PDB entry 7UIY | electron microscopy, 3.22 A resolution | chains B and S of the 14 polymer chains in the assembly

# Chain B
Name: ATP-dependent Clp protease ATP-binding subunit ClpA
Source organism: Escherichia coli
UniProtKB: A0A836NDF2 (A0A836NDF2_ECOLX); numbering as in UniProt (aligned over 1-758)
Chain sequence (758 residues; row label = number of the first residue in the row):
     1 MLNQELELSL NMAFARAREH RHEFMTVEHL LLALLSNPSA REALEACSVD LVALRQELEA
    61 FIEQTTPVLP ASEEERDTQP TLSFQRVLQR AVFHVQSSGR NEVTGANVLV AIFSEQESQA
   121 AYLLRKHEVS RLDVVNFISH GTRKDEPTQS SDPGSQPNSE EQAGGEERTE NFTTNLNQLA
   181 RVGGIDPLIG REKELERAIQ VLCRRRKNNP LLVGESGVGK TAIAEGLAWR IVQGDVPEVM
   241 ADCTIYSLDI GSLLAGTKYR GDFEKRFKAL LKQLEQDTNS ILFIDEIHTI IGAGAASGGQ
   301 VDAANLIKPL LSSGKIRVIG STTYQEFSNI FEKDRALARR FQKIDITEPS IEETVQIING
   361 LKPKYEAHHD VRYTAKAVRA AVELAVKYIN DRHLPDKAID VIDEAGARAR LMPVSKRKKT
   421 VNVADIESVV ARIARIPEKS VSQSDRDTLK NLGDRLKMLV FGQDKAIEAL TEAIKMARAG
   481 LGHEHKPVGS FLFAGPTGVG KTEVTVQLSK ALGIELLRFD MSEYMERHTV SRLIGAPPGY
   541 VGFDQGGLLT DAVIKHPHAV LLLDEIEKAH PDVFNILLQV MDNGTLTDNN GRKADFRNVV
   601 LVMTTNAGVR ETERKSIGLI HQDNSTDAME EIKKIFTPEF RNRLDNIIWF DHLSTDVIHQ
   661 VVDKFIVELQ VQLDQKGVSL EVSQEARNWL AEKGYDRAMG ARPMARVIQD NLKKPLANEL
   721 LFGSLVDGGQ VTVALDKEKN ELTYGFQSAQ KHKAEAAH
Disordered / not traced: 1-169, 750-758
Differences from the reference sequence: conflict Thr169 (Met in A0A836NDF2)
Ion coordination: Mg2+ site 1: Thr221 (together with ATP-gamma-S); Mg2+ site 2: Thr502, Asp564 (together with ATP-gamma-S)
Ligand contacts:
  - ATP-gamma-S (AGS; phosphothiophosphoric acid-adenylate ester), molecule 1: Pro187, Leu188, Ile189, Ser216, Gly217, Val218, Gly219, Lys220, Thr221, Ala222, Asp285, Ser321, Thr323, Ile357, Leu361, Pro395, Asp396, Ile399
  - ATP-gamma-S (AGS), molecule 2: Leu459, Val460, Phe461, Pro496, Thr497, Gly498, Val499, Gly500, Lys501, Thr502, Glu503, Asp564, Glu565, Asn606, Leu653, Val661, Lys664, Phe665, Ala701, Arg702
  - ATP-gamma-S (AGS), molecule 3: Asp582, Glu639, Arg643

# Chain S
Name: ATP-dependent Clp protease adapter protein ClpS
Source organism: Escherichia coli
UniProtKB: A0A1X3JJM5 (A0A1X3JJM5_ECOLX); residue numbers follow UniProt; this construct covers 1-106
Chain sequence (106 residues; row label = number of the first residue in the row):
     1 MGKTNDWLDF DQLAEEKVRD ALKPPSMYKV ILVNDDYTPM EFVIDVLQKF FSYDVERATQ
    61 LMLAVHYQGK AICGVFTAEV AETKVAMVNK YARENEHPLL CTLEKA
Disordered / not traced: 1-15, 27-106

# Chain B / chain S interface
Contacting residue pairs (10):
  Lys258(B) with Lys23(S); Pro24(S)
  Tyr259(B) with Pro24(S), hydrophobic; Ser26(S)
  Arg260(B) with Lys23(S); Pro24(S), hydrogen bond (backbone-backbone)
  Ala296(B) with Asp20(S); Ala21(S)
  Ser297(B) with Lys23(S), hydrogen bond (backbone-side chain)
  Gly298(B) with Lys23(S)
Interface residues without a listed pair, chain S (7 interface residues in all): Leu22, Pro25

# In short
Chain B and chain S form an interface of 6 and 7 residues respectively, with 2 hydrogen bonds. Polar pairs
include Ser297(B)-Lys23(S) and Arg260(B)-Pro24(S). Bound to chain B: 3 copies of ATP-gamma-S. Thr502(B) and
Asp564(B) form the Mg2+ site 2.
Here chain B is ATP-dependent Clp protease ATP-binding subunit ClpA and chain S is ATP-dependent Clp protease
adapter protein ClpS, both from Escherichia coli. Entry 7UIY (ClpAP complex bound to ClpS N-terminal
extension, class IIIa) was determined by electron microscopy, deposited together with 7UIV, 7UIW, 7UIX, 7UIZ
and 7UJ0.
